5XGK - chains A and B; structure by X-ray diffraction, 2.80 A resolution.

[Chain A (and B)]
Name: 4-hydroxyphenylpyruvate dioxygenase
From: Arabidopsis thaliana
Notes: EC 1.13.11.27; chain B of this document is another copy of the same molecule, construct and numbering; everything in this record applies to it too
UniProt: P93836 (HPPD_ARATH); residue numbers follow UniProt; this construct covers 1-445
Sequence (445 residues; row label = number of the first residue in the row):
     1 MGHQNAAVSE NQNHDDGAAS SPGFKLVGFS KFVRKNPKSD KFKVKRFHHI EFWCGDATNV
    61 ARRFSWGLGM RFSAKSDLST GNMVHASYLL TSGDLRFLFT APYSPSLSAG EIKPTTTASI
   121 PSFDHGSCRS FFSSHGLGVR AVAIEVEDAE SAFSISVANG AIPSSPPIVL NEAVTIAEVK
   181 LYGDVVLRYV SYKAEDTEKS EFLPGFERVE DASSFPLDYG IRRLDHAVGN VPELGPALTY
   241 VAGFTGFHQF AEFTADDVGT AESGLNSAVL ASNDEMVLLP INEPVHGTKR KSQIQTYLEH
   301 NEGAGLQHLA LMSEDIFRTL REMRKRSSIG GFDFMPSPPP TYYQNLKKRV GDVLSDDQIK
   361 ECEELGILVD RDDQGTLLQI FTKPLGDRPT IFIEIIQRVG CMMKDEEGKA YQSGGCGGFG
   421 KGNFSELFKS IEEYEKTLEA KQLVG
Disordered / not traced: 1-28, 107-113, 192-201, 212-215, 255-262, 286-290, 404-410, 438-445 (chain B: 1-29, 109-115, 194-201, 212-214, 254-262, 285-288, 404-410, 435-445)
Cystine bridges: Cys-401/Cys-416
Bound ions: Fe ion: His-226, His-308, Glu-394 (together with TYF)
Ligand contacts: TYF: His-226, Val-228, Ser-267, Pro-280, Asn-282, His-308, Leu-368, Gln-379, Phe-381, Glu-394, Phe-419, Gly-420, Asn-423
UniProt features mapped onto this chain:
  - binding site (Fe cation): His-226, His-308, Glu-394
Reported in the primary citation:
  - Fe ion coordination: His-226, His-308, Glu-394
  - binding site for the ligand TYF: Leu-368, Phe-381, Asn-423
  - conformationally variable residues (loop rearrangement, side-chain flip): Phe-250 to Phe-253, Gln-293, Phe-428
  - contacts within the chain: Ser-267/Asn-282 (hydrogen bond), Asn-282/Gln-307 (hydrogen bond), Gln-293/Gln-307 (hydrogen bond)
  - mutagenesis - F381A (5-fold), N423A (7-fold): decreased binding to HPPA
  - mutagenesis - S267A (12-fold), N282A (160-fold), Q293A (76-fold), Q307A (99-fold), N423A: decreased catalytic activity
  - catalytic residues: Ser-267, Asn-282, Gln-293, Gln-307

[Chain A / chain B interface]
Contacting residue pairs (65; chain A residue first):
  Gly-55(A) / Phe-132(B)
  Gly-55(A) / Asp-387(B)
  Asp-56(A) / Phe-132(B)
  Asp-56(A) / Leu-137(B)
  Asp-56(A) / Gly-386(B)
  Asp-56(A) / Asp-387(B)  hydrogen bond (side chain-backbone)
  Ala-57(A) / Asp-387(B)  hydrogen bond (backbone-side chain)
  Thr-58(A) / Leu-385(B)
  Thr-58(A) / Gly-386(B)
  Thr-58(A) / Asp-387(B)  hydrogen bond
  Asn-59(A) / Asn-59(B)
  Asn-59(A) / Val-60(B)
  Asn-59(A) / Arg-63(B)  hydrogen bond
  Asn-59(A) / Phe-64(B)
  Asn-59(A) / Leu-137(B)
  Asn-59(A) / Leu-385(B)  hydrogen bond (side chain-backbone)
  Arg-62(A) / Arg-63(B)
  Arg-62(A) / Ser-327(B)  hydrogen bond (side chain-backbone)
  Arg-62(A) / Gly-330(B)
  Arg-62(A) / Gly-331(B)  hydrogen bond (side chain-backbone)
  Arg-62(A) / Asp-333(B)  salt bridge
  Arg-63(A) / Thr-58(B)
  Arg-63(A) / Asn-59(B)  hydrogen bond
  Arg-63(A) / Arg-62(B)
  Phe-64(A) / Asn-59(B)
  Trp-66(A) / Trp-66(B)  hydrophobic
  Trp-66(A) / Ile-329(B)
  Leu-78(A) / His-300(B)
  Leu-78(A) / Pro-389(B)
  Ala-101(A) / Asp-387(B)
  Tyr-103(A) / Asp-387(B)
  Ser-104(A) / Glu-302(B)  hydrogen bond
  Ser-104(A) / Arg-388(B)
  Arg-129(A) / Arg-129(B)  hydrogen bond (backbone-side chain)
  Arg-129(A) / Ser-133(B)  hydrogen bond
  Arg-129(A) / Arg-388(B)
  Phe-132(A) / Gly-55(B)
  Phe-132(A) / Asp-56(B)
  Ser-133(A) / Arg-129(B)
  Leu-137(A) / Asp-56(B)
  Leu-137(A) / Asn-59(B)
  Leu-217(A) / Ile-329(B)  hydrophobic
  Glu-299(A) / Ser-106(B)
  His-300(A) / Leu-78(B)
  Glu-302(A) / Ser-104(B)  hydrogen bond
  Ser-327(A) / Arg-62(B)  hydrogen bond (backbone-side chain)
  Ile-329(A) / Trp-66(B)
  Ile-329(A) / Leu-217(B)  hydrophobic
  Gly-330(A) / Arg-62(B)
  Gly-331(A) / Arg-62(B)
  Asp-333(A) / Arg-62(B)  salt bridge
  Leu-385(A) / Thr-58(B)
  Leu-385(A) / Asn-59(B)  hydrogen bond (backbone-side chain)
  Gly-386(A) / Asp-56(B)
  Gly-386(A) / Thr-58(B)
  Gly-386(A) / Asn-59(B)
  Asp-387(A) / Asp-56(B)  hydrogen bond (backbone-side chain)
  Asp-387(A) / Ala-57(B)  hydrogen bond (side chain-backbone)
  Asp-387(A) / Thr-58(B)  hydrogen bond
  Asp-387(A) / Leu-78(B)
  Asp-387(A) / Tyr-88(B)
  Asp-387(A) / Ala-101(B)
  Asp-387(A) / Tyr-103(B)
  Arg-388(A) / Ser-104(B)
  Pro-389(A) / Leu-78(B)  hydrophobic
Interface residues without a listed pair, chain A (36 interface residues in all): Val-60, Ala-86, Tyr-88, Pro-102, Pro-105
Interface residues without a listed pair, chain B (39 interface residues in all): Ala-86, Pro-105, Leu-107, His-125, Ser-328, Phe-332

[In short]
36 residues of chain A face 39 of chain B across their interface, with 17 hydrogen bonds and 2 salt bridges.
Polar pairs include Arg-62(A)/Asp-333(B), Asp-56(A)/Asp-387(B) and Ala-57(A)/Asp-387(B). The paper reports
catalytic residues Ser-267(A), Asn-282(A) and Gln-293(A) among others; S267A, N282A and Q293A of chain A,
among others, reduce catalytic activity; 6 substitutions were tested in all.
Chain A and chain B are both 4-hydroxyphenylpyruvate dioxygenase (Arabidopsis thaliana); the structure,
Crystal structure of Arabidopsis thaliana 4-hydroxyphenylpyruvate dioxygenase (AtHPPD) complexed with its
substrate 4-hydroxyphenylpyruvate acid (HPPA), was determined by X-ray diffraction together with 5YY6 from the
same study.
